PDB entry 6GBL | X-ray diffraction, 1.95 A resolution | chains A and B

== Chain A (and B) ==
Molecule: Parathion hydrolase
From: Brevundimonas diminuta
Notes: EC 3.1.8.1; chain B of this document is another copy of the same molecule, construct and numbering; everything in this record applies to it too
UniProt: P0A434 (OPD_BREDI); numbering as in UniProt (aligned over 34-365)
Sequence (336 residues; numbered 30 to 365; the number before each row is that of its first residue):
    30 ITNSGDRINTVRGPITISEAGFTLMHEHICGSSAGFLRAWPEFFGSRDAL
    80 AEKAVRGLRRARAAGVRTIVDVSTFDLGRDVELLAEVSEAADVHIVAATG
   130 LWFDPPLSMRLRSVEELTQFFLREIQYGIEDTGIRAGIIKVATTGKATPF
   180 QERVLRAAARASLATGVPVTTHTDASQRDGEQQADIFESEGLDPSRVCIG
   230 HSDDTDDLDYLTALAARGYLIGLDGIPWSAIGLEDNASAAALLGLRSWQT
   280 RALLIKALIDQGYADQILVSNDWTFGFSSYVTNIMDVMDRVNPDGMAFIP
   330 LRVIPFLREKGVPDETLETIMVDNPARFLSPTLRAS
Unresolved in the structure: 30-34, 363-365 (chain B: 30-34, 362-365)
Differences from the reference sequence: expression tag (30-33); engineered mutation Met-54 (Thr in P0A434), Asp-77 (Lys in P0A434), Leu-106 (Ile in P0A434), Glu-111 (Ser in P0A434), Glu-118 (Arg in P0A434), Arg-182 (Leu in P0A434), Arg-185 (Lys in P0A434), Asp-203 (Ala in P0A434), Asp-214 (Ala in P0A434), Asp-222 (Ser in P0A434), Asp-238 (Ser in P0A434), Gly-254 (His in P0A434), Trp-257 (His in P0A434), Ala-269 (Ser in P0A434), Leu-274 (Ile in P0A434), Ala-293 (Met in P0A434), Asp-294 (Lys in P0A434), Thr-303 (Leu in P0A434), Asp-343 (Gln in P0A434), Glu-347 (Ala in P0A434), Thr-348 (Gly in P0A434), Met-350 (Thr in P0A434), Asp-352 (Thr in P0A434)
Covalent attachments: formate (FMT) linked to Lys-169
Ion coordination: Zn2+ site 1: His-55, His-57, Asp-301 (together with cacodylate ion, formate); Zn2+ site 2: His-201, His-230 (together with cacodylate ion, formate)
Curated features (UniProtKB/Swiss-Prot):
  - binding site (Zn(2+)): His-55, His-57, Lys-169, His-201, His-230, Asp-301
  - modified residue: Lys-169 (N6-carboxylysine)
From the paper describing this entry:
  - mutagenesis - H257W: increased catalytic activity on 2NA
  - mutagenesis - L303T/M317L: decreased catalytic activity

== Chain A / chain B interface ==
Residue-residue contacts (72):
  Ser-61(A) with Ser-137(B)
  Ser-62(A) with Pro-135(B); Leu-136(B); Ser-137(B), hydrogen bond
  Ala-63(A) with Ala-63(B); Phe-104(B)
  Gly-64(A) with Phe-104(B)
  Phe-65(A) with Phe-104(B); Ser-137(B); Met-138(B), hydrophobic
  Arg-67(A) with Arg-67(B); Glu-159(B), salt bridge; Asp-160(B), salt bridge
  Ala-68(A) with Phe-104(B), hydrophobic; Phe-149(B); Arg-152(B); Glu-159(B)
  Trp-69(A) with Met-138(B), hydrophobic; Glu-145(B); Phe-149(B), hydrophobic
  Pro-70(A) with Arg-152(B)
  Glu-71(A) with Arg-152(B), salt bridge
  Phe-72(A) with Arg-141(B); Glu-145(B)
  Phe-104(A) with Ala-63(B); Gly-64(B); Phe-65(B); Ala-68(B), hydrophobic
  Trp-131(A) with Leu-136(B), hydrophobic
  Asp-133(A) with Pro-135(B); Leu-136(B), hydrogen bond (side chain-backbone); Arg-139(B), salt bridge
  Pro-135(A) with Ser-62(B); Asp-133(B)
  Leu-136(A) with Ser-62(B); Trp-131(B), hydrophobic; Asp-133(B), hydrogen bond (backbone-side chain); Ser-308(B)
  Ser-137(A) with Ser-61(B); Ser-62(B), hydrogen bond; Phe-65(B); Ser-307(B), hydrogen bond; Ser-308(B), hydrogen bond (side chain-backbone)
  Met-138(A) with Phe-65(B), hydrophobic
  Arg-139(A) with Asp-133(B), salt bridge
  Leu-140(A) with Ser-308(B); Tyr-309(B), hydrophobic
  Arg-141(A) with Trp-69(B); Phe-72(B); Ser-307(B), hydrogen bond (side chain-backbone); Tyr-309(B), hydrogen bond (side chain-backbone); Val-310(B); Thr-311(B), hydrogen bond
  Glu-145(A) with Trp-69(B); Thr-311(B), hydrogen bond
  Phe-149(A) with Ala-68(B); Trp-69(B), hydrophobic
  Arg-152(A) with Ala-68(B); Pro-70(B); Glu-71(B), salt bridge
  Glu-159(A) with Arg-67(B), salt bridge; Ala-68(B)
  Ser-307(A) with Ser-137(B), hydrogen bond; Arg-141(B), hydrogen bond (backbone-side chain)
  Ser-308(A) with Leu-136(B); Ser-137(B), hydrogen bond (backbone-side chain); Leu-140(B)
  Tyr-309(A) with Leu-140(B), hydrophobic; Arg-141(B), hydrogen bond (backbone-side chain)
  Val-310(A) with Arg-141(B)
  Thr-311(A) with Arg-141(B), hydrogen bond; Glu-145(B), hydrogen bond
Other interface residues (no listed pair), chain A (32 interface residues in all): Leu-146, Glu-153
Other interface residues (no listed pair), chain B (34 interface residues in all): Phe-132, Leu-146, Gln-148

== Overview ==
32 residues of chain A and 34 residues of chain B are in contact, with 16 hydrogen bonds and 7 salt bridges.
Polar pairs include Arg-67(A)/Glu-159(B), Arg-67(A)/Asp-160(B) and Glu-71(A)/Arg-152(B). The paper reports
that H257W of chain A increases catalytic activity on 2NA; L303T/M317L of chain A reduce catalytic activity.
Both chains are Parathion hydrolase (Brevundimonas diminuta). Entry 6GBL (Repertoires of functionally diverse
enzymes through computational design at epistatic active-site positions) was determined by X-ray diffraction
together with 6GBJ and 6GBK from the same study.
